4FQK - chains H and L of the 4 polymer chains in the assembly; structure by X-ray diffraction, 5.65 A resolution (low resolution: residue-level contacts below are approximate; hydrogen-bond / salt-bridge calls are withheld).

# Chain H
Molecule: Antibody CR8059 Heavy Chain
Organism: Homo sapiens
Notes: fragment: Fab; antibody fragment or engineered binder
Sequence (234 residues; numbered 1 to 222 plus 12 insertion-coded residues; the number before each row is that of its first residue; a row labelled like 82A-82C holds insertion residues (82A, then the next letters in order)):
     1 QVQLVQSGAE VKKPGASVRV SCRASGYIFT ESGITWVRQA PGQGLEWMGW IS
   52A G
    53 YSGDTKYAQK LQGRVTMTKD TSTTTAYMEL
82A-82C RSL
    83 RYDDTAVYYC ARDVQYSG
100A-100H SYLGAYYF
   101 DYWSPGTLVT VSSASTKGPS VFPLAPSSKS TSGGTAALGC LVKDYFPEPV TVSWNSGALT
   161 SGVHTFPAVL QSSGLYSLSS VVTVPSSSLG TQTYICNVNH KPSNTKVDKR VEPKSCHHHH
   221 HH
Not modelled in the structure: 112, 128-133, 217-222
Disulfide bonds: Cys22-Cys92, Cys140-Cys196

# Chain L
Molecule: Antibody CR8059 Light Chain
Organism: Homo sapiens
Notes: fragment: Fab; antibody fragment or engineered binder
Sequence (216 residues; row label = number of the first residue in the row; note: 1 number in that range is skipped by the numbering (no residue carries it; nothing is unmodelled there); a row labelled like 27A-27B holds insertion residues (27A, then the next letters in order)):
     1 QSVLTQPPS
    11 ASGTPGQRVT ISCSGSS
27A-27B SN
    28 IGTNYVYWYQ QFPGTAPKLL IYRSYQRPSG VPDRFSGSKS GSSASLAISG LQSEDEADYY
    88 CATWDDSL
95A-95B NG
    96 WVFGGGTKLT V
  106A L
   107 RQPKAAPSVT LFPPSSEELQ ANKATLVCLI SDFYPGAVTV AWKADSSPVK AGVETTTPSK
   167 QSNNKYAASS YLSLTPEQWK SHRSYSCQVT HEGSTVEKTV APTECS
Not modelled in the structure: 106A, 212
Disulfide bonds: Cys23-Cys88, Cys134-Cys193

# Interface between chain H and chain L
Residue-residue contacts (65):
  Gln39(H) - Gln38(L)
  Gln39(H) - Tyr87(L)
  Gly42(H) - Thr163(L)
  Gln43(H) - Tyr87(L)
  Gly44(H) - Tyr87(L)
  Leu45(H) - Tyr87(L)
  Leu45(H) - Phe98(L)
  Trp47(H) - Gly95B(L)
  Trp47(H) - Trp96(L)
  Trp47(H) - Phe98(L)
  Lys58(H) - Trp91(L)
  Gln61(H) - Leu95(L)
  Gln61(H) - Asn95A(L)
  Tyr91(H) - Gln38(L)
  Tyr91(H) - Thr42(L)
  Tyr91(H) - Ala43(L)
  Tyr91(H) - Pro44(L)
  Tyr100B(H) - Trp91(L)
  Tyr100B(H) - Trp96(L)
  Leu100C(H) - Trp91(L)
  Gly100D(H) - Trp91(L)
  Gly100D(H) - Trp96(L)
  Tyr100F(H) - Tyr34(L)
  Tyr100F(H) - Trp96(L)
  Tyr100G(H) - Tyr34(L)
  Phe100H(H) - Tyr36(L)
  Phe100H(H) - Trp96(L)
  Asp101(H) - Leu46(L)
  Trp103(H) - Tyr36(L)
  Trp103(H) - Ala43(L)
  Trp103(H) - Pro44(L)
  Ser104(H) - Ala43(L)
  Val121(H) - Glu123(L)
  Phe122(H) - Ser121(L)
  Phe122(H) - Glu123(L)
  Phe122(H) - Glu124(L)
  Pro123(H) - Ser121(L)
  Pro123(H) - Glu123(L)
  Leu124(H) - Phe118(L)
  Leu141(H) - Tyr177(L)
  Lys143(H) - Glu124(L)
  Lys143(H) - Lys129(L)
  His164(H) - Gln167(L)
  Phe166(H) - Leu135(L)
  Phe166(H) - Ile136(L)
  Phe166(H) - Ala174(L)
  Pro167(H) - Ser165(L)
  Ala168(H) - Thr162(L)
  Val169(H) - Glu160(L)
  Val169(H) - Thr161(L)
  Val169(H) - Thr162(L)
  Val169(H) - Tyr177(L)
  Leu170(H) - Glu160(L)
  Gln171(H) - Glu160(L)
  Ser172(H) - Glu160(L)
  Ser177(H) - Tyr177(L)
  Leu178(H) - Tyr177(L)
  Ser179(H) - Val133(L)
  Ser179(H) - Leu135(L)
  Ser179(H) - Tyr177(L)
  Val181(H) - Phe118(L)
  Val181(H) - Leu135(L)
  Lys209(H) - Glu123(L)
  Lys214(H) - Cys211(L)
  Cys216(H) - Cys211(L)
Other interface residues (no listed pair), chain H (46 interface residues in all): Val37, Glu46, Tyr59, Ala100E, Ala125, Ala137, Gly139
Other interface residues (no listed pair), chain L (39 interface residues in all): Tyr49, Arg50, Pro119, Thr131, Ser137, Ser168, Ala173, Ser175

# Summary
Chain H and chain L form an interface of 46 and 39 residues respectively.
Here chain H is Antibody CR8059 Heavy Chain and chain L is Antibody CR8059 Light Chain, both from Homo
sapiens. Entry 4FQK (Influenza B/Brisbane/60/2008 hemagglutinin Fab CR8059 complex) was determined by X-ray
diffraction (same publication as 4FQH, 4FQI, 4FQJ, 4FQM, 4FQV and 4FQY).
